Entry 8YHQ (electron microscopy, 2.42 A resolution); this record covers chains L and P of the 20 polymer chains in the assembly.

Chain L:
Protein: Cytochrome b
Source organism: Saccharomyces cerevisiae
UniProt: A0A0G3F5W7 (A0A0G3F5W7_YEASX); numbering as in UniProt (aligned over 1-385)
Amino-acid sequence (385 residues; numbered 1 to 385; the number before each row is that of its first residue):
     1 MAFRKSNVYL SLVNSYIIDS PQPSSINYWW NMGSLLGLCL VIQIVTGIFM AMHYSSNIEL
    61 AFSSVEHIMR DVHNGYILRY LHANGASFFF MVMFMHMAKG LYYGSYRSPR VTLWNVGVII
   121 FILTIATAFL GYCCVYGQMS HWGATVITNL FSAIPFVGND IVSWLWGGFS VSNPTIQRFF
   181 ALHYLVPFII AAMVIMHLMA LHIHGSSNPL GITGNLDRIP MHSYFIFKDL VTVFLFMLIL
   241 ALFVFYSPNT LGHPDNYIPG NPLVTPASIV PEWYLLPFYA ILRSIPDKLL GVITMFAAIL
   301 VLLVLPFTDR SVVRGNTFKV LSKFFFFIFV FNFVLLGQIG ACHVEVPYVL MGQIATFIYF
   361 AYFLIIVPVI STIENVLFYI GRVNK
Ion coordination: heme Fe site 1: His82, His183; heme Fe site 2: His96, His197
Small-molecule neighbours:
  - phosphatidic acid (6PH; (1R)-2-(phosphonooxy)-1-[(tridecanoyloxy)methyl]ethyl pentadecanoate): Ile17, Ser34, His222, Ile226, Phe227, Asp229, Leu230, Val233, Phe234
  - phosphatidic acid (7PH; (1R)-2-(dodecanoyloxy)-1-[(phosphonooxy)methyl]ethyl tetradecanoate): Ile42, Ile77, Leu81, Met237, Leu240, Ala241, Phe245
  - 3-sn-phosphatidylethanolamine (8PE; (2R)-3-{[(S)-(2-aminoethoxy)(hydroxy)phosphoryl]oxy}-2-(tetradecanoyloxy)propyl octadecanoate): Asn27, Trp29, Met91, Phe94, Met95, Met97, Ala98, Lys99, Tyr102, Tyr103, Phe121, Pro209, Leu210, Phe278, Leu302, Thr317, Lys323, Phe326, Phe327, Phe329, Val330, Phe331, Phe333, Tyr359
  - 3-sn-phosphatidylethanolamine (9PE; (1R)-2-{[(S)-(2-aminoethoxy)(hydroxy)phosphoryl]oxy}-1-[(heptanoyloxy)methyl]ethyl octadecanoate), molecule 1: Phe3, Ser6, Asn7, Val8, Tyr9, Leu10, Leu12, Val13
  - 3-sn-phosphatidylethanolamine (9PE), molecule 2: Thr112, Asn115, Val116, Ile195, Met196, Met199
  - Pyraclostrobin (A1D6K; methyl N-[2-[[1-(4-chlorophenyl)pyrazol-3-yl]oxymethyl]phenyl]-N-methoxy-carbamate): Ile125, Ala126, Ala128, Phe129, Tyr132, Cys133, Met139, Ser140, Gly143, Ala144, Ile147, Ile269, Val270, Pro271, Glu272, Tyr274, Leu275, Tyr279, Met295, Phe296
  - cardiolipin (CN3; (2R,5S,11R,14R)-5,8,11-trihydroxy-2-(nonanoyloxy)-5,11-dioxido-16-oxo-14-[(propanoyloxy)methyl]-4,6,10,12,15-pentaoxa-5,11-diphosphanonadec-1-yl undecanoate): Asn27, Tyr28, Trp29, Met32, Leu35, Phe88, Met95, Val231, Thr232, Leu235, Phe236, Ile239
  - cardiolipin (CN5; (5S,11R)-5,8,11-trihydroxy-5,11-dioxido-17-oxo-4,6,10,12,16-pentaoxa-5,11-diphosphaoctadec-1-yl pentadecanoate): Leu12, Tyr16, Ile17, Ile195, Leu198, Met199
  - heme (HEM), molecule 1: Trp30, Asn31, Met32, Gly33, Ser34, Leu36, Gly37, Phe89, Met93, His96, Met97, Lys99, Ser105, Leu113, Trp114, Gly117, Val118, Ile120, Val194, His197, Leu198, Leu201, Ser206, Ser207
  - heme (HEM), molecule 2: Leu40, Gln43, Ile44, Gly47, Ile48, Met50, Ala51, Tyr54, Val65, Arg79, His82, Ala83, Ala86, Thr127, Ala128, Gly131, Tyr132, Val135, Phe180, His183, Tyr184, Pro187, Tyr274
  - UQ6 (5-(3,7,11,15,19,23-hexamethyl-tetracosa-2,6,10,14,18,22-hexaenyl)-2,3-dimethoxy-6-methyl-benzene-1,4-diol): Tyr16, Ile17, Gly33, Ser34, Gly37, Leu40, Val41, Ile44, Val45, Ile48, Phe49, Ala191, Val194, Ile195, Leu198, Leu201, Met221

Chain P:
Protein: Cytochrome b-c1 complex subunit 7
Source organism: Saccharomyces cerevisiae
UniProt: A0A6A5Q2H4 (A0A6A5Q2H4_YEASX); numbering as in UniProt (aligned over 2-127)
Amino-acid sequence (126 residues; numbered 2 to 127; the number before each row is that of its first residue):
     2 PQSFTSIARI GDYILKSPVL SKLCVPVANQ FINLAGYKKL GLKFDDLIAE ENPIMQTALR
    62 RLPEDESYAR AYRIIRAHQT ELTHHLLPRN EWIKAQEDVP YLLPYILEAE AAAKEKDELD
   122 NIEVSK

How chain L and chain P interact:
Pairs across the interface - 49 pairs, chain L then chain P:
  Ser24(L) - His79(P)
  Ser24(L) - Leu83(P)
  Ser25(L) - His79(P)  hydrogen bond
  Ser25(L) - Glu82(P)
  Asn208(L) - His79(P)
  Leu210(L) - Leu41(P)  hydrophobic
  Leu210(L) - His79(P)
  Ile212(L) - Asp47(P)
  Ile212(L) - Leu48(P)  hydrophobic
  Ile212(L) - Ile75(P)  hydrophobic
  Ile212(L) - His79(P)
  Thr213(L) - Glu51(P)
  Thr213(L) - His79(P)  hydrogen bond (backbone-side chain)
  Leu216(L) - Ala72(P)
  Leu216(L) - Ile76(P)
  Arg310(L) - Pro2(P)
  Arg310(L) - Gln3(P)
  Ser311(L) - Pro2(P)
  Val312(L) - Gln3(P)
  Val312(L) - Ile49(P)
  Val312(L) - Ala50(P)  hydrogen bond (backbone-backbone)
  Arg314(L) - Glu52(P)  salt bridge
  Phe318(L) - Ala36(P)
  Phe318(L) - Leu48(P)  hydrophobic
  Val320(L) - Leu35(P)  hydrophobic
  Thr372(L) - Gln3(P)
  Glu374(L) - Phe32(P)
  Asn375(L) - Gln3(P)  hydrogen bond
  Val376(L) - Ile15(P)  hydrophobic
  Leu377(L) - Ala29(P)
  Phe378(L) - Phe32(P)  hydrophobic
  Phe378(L) - Ile33(P)  hydrophobic
  Phe378(L) - Phe45(P)  hydrophobic
  Tyr379(L) - Ile8(P)  hydrophobic
  Tyr379(L) - Ala9(P)
  Tyr379(L) - Gly12(P)
  Tyr379(L) - Asp13(P)  hydrogen bond
  Ile380(L) - Gly12(P)
  Ile380(L) - Cys25(P)
  Ile380(L) - Ala29(P)  hydrophobic
  Gly381(L) - Asn30(P)
  Arg382(L) - Phe45(P)
  Arg382(L) - Asp46(P)  salt bridge
  Arg382(L) - Asp99(P)
  Arg382(L) - Pro101(P)
  Val383(L) - Leu16(P)
  Val383(L) - Pro101(P)  hydrophobic
  Asn384(L) - Leu16(P)
  Asn384(L) - Val26(P)
Interface residues without a listed pair, chain L (35 interface residues in all): Arg107, Pro109, Pro209, Gly211, Gly214, Asp217, Val313, Thr317, Leu321, Lys385
Interface residues without a listed pair, chain P (40 interface residues in all): Phe5, Ile11, Gly37, Tyr38, Ala78, Gln80, Leu104

Overview:
Chain L and chain P form an interface of 35 and 40 residues respectively; the contacts include 5 hydrogen
bonds and 2 salt bridges. Polar contacts include Arg314(L)-Glu52(P), Arg382(L)-Asp46(P) and Ser25(L)-His79(P).
Here chain L is Cytochrome b and chain P is Cytochrome b-c1 complex subunit 7, both from Saccharomyces
cerevisiae. Entry 8YHQ (Cryo-EM structure of Saccharomyces cerevisiae bc1 complex in pyraclostrobin-bound
state) was determined by electron microscopy, deposited together with 8YIN and 8ZMT.
